PDB entry 7SAT | electron microscopy, 3.90 A resolution | chains A and E of the 7 polymer chains in the assembly

# Chain A
Protein: Por secretion system protein porM/gldM
Source organism: Porphyromonas gingivalis (strain ATCC 33277 / DSM 20709 / CIP 103683 / JCM 12257 / NCTC 11834 / 2561)
Notes: fragment: Residues 228-516 truncated, C-terminal TEV cleavage site and TwinStrep Tag
UniProtKB: B2RLE8 (B2RLE8_PORG3); residue numbers follow UniProt; this construct covers 1-227
Amino-acid sequence (266 residues; numbered 1 to 266; the number before each row is that of its first residue):
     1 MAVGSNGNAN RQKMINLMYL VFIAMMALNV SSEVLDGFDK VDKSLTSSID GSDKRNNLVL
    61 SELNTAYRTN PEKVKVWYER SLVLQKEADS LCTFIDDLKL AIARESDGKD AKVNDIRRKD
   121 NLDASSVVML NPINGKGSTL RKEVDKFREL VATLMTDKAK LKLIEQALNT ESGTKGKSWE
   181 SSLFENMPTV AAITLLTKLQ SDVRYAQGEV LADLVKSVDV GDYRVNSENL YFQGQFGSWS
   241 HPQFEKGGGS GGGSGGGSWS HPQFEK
Disordered / not traced: 1-4, 224-266
Differences from the reference sequence: expression tag (228-266)

# Chain E
Protein: Por secretion system protein porL/gldL
Source organism: Porphyromonas gingivalis (strain ATCC 33277 / DSM 20709 / CIP 103683 / JCM 12257 / NCTC 11834 / 2561)
UniProtKB: B2RLE9 (B2RLE9_PORG3); numbering as in UniProt (aligned over 1-309)
Amino-acid sequence (309 residues; each row starts with the number of its first residue):
     1 MGHYRRYKNI LEMYLASHKG RRLLNIVYSW GAAVVILGAL FKLLHLPMGN EMLFVGMITE
    61 FLVFFISGFE KPAMEYHWEE VFPELDSKNP MDRREMEQRR EYLREKAKEA AAYAERPSSV
   121 RLASASLGTQ PQEQPKPATP FQSQLTGILP EEQIQRLSEG IDKLAEAGEQ LARIGRTAAA
   181 MTESYEQMQA DQEGLRLNSQ SYIQQMESLS RNISGLNTIY EIQLKGISSQ IDTIDRINRG
   241 LAHIRDMYDN SVIDSSSFRN ENERMARQLT QLNEVYARLL QALTTNVGLP GMPGNFGASN
   301 PSSSGSSPL
Disordered / not traced: 1, 82-309

# Interface between chain A and chain E
Contacting residue pairs (17; chain A residue first):
  Asn8(A) with Glu70(E)
  Asn10(A) with Leu24(E); Tyr28(E)
  Lys13(A) with Tyr28(E), hydrogen bond (backbone-side chain)
  Met14(A) with Tyr28(E), hydrogen bond (backbone-side chain); Phe64(E), hydrophobic
  Leu17(A) with Ala32(E), hydrophobic; Ile36(E), hydrophobic
  Met18(A) with Met57(E), hydrophobic
  Val21(A) with Ala39(E), hydrophobic
  Ala24(A) with Leu43(E)
  Met25(A) with Ala39(E), hydrophobic; Leu43(E), hydrophobic
  Ala27(A) with Leu43(E), hydrophobic
  Asn29(A) with His45(E), hydrogen bond (backbone-side chain)
  Val30(A) with His45(E)
  Ser31(A) with His45(E)
Interface residues without a listed pair, chain A (14 interface residues in all): Phe22
Interface residues without a listed pair, chain E (13 interface residues in all): Val35, Lys42, Glu60

# In short
The interface between chain A and chain E involves 14 residues on one side and 13 on the other; the contacts
include 3 hydrogen bonds. Among the polar pairs are Lys13(A)-Tyr28(E), Met14(A)-Tyr28(E) and
Asn29(A)-His45(E).
Chain A is Por secretion system protein porM/gldM and chain E is Por secretion system protein porL/gldL, both
from Porphyromonas gingivalis (strain ATCC 33277 / DSM 20709 / CIP 103683 / JCM 12257 / NCTC 11834 / 2561);
the structure, Structure of PorLM, the proton-powered motor that drives Type IX protein secretion, was
determined by electron microscopy together with 7SAU, 7SAX, 7SAZ and 7SB2 from the same study.
